3NZX - chains H and Z of the 30 polymer chains in the assembly; structure by X-ray diffraction, 2.70 A resolution.

[Chain H]
Molecule: Proteasome component PUP1
From: Saccharomyces cerevisiae
Notes: EC 3.4.25.1
Reference sequence: P25043 (PSB7_YEAST); the construct lacks a stretch of the UniProt sequence and is renumbered around it, so the offset changes along the chain: -28 to 91 = UniProt 1-120; 93-105 = UniProt 121-133; 106-187 = UniProt 135-216; 189-233 = UniProt 217-261
Chain sequence (261 residues; row label = number of the first residue in the row; note: 2 numbers in that range are skipped by the numbering (no residue carries them; nothing is unmodelled there); numbers below 1 keep their minus sign (Met-28 is residue -28)):
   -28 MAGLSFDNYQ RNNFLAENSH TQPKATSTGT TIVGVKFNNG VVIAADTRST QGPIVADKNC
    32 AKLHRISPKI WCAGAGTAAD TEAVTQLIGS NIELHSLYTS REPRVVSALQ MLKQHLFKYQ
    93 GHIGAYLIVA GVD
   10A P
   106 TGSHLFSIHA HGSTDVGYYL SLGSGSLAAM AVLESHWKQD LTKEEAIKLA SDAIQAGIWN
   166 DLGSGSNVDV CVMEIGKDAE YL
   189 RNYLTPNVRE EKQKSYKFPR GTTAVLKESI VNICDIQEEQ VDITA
Not modelled in the structure: -28 to 0, 224-233
Swiss-Prot annotation at these positions:
  - active site: Thr1 (Nucleophile)

[Chain Z]
Molecule: Proteasome component C5
From: Saccharomyces cerevisiae
Notes: EC 3.4.25.1
Reference sequence: P23724 (PSB1_YEAST); the construct lacks a stretch of the UniProt sequence and is renumbered around it, so the offset changes along the chain: -28 to -1 = UniProt 1-28; 1-70 = UniProt 29-98; 71-106 = UniProt 100-135; 107-144 = UniProt 138-175; 2 more segments
Chain sequence (241 residues; each row starts with the number of its first residue; note: 2 numbers in that range are skipped by the numbering (no residue carries them; nothing is unmodelled there); a row labelled like 10A-10B holds insertion residues (10A, then the next letters in order); numbers below 1 keep their minus sign (Met-28 is residue -28)):
   -28 MATIASEYSS EASNTPIEHQ FNPYGDNG
     1 GTILGIAGED FAVLAGDTRN ITDYSINSRY EPKVFDCGDN IVMSANGFAA DGDALVKRFK
    61 NSVKWYHFDH
   70A N
    71 DKKLSINSAA RNIQHLLYGK RFFPYYVHTI IAGLDE
10A-10B DG
   107 KGAVYSFDPV GSYEREQCRA GGAAASLIMP FLDNQVNF
14A-14F KNQYEP
14H-14I GT
    1I N
14J-14K GK
14M-14Q VKKPL
   14W K
   145 YLSVEEVIKL VRDSFTSATE RHIQVGDGLE ILIVTK
   182 DGVRKEFYEL KRD
Not modelled in the structure: -28 to -10

[How chain H and chain Z interact]
Contacting residue pairs - 58 pairs, chain H then chain Z:
  Arg19(H) - Ile167(Z)
  Arg19(H) - Asp194(Z)  salt bridge
  Pro24(H) - Arg165(Z)
  Pro24(H) - His166(Z)
  Pro24(H) - Ile167(Z)  hydrogen bond (backbone-backbone)
  Ile25(H) - Arg165(Z)
  Val26(H) - Glu164(Z)
  Val26(H) - Arg165(Z)  hydrogen bond (backbone-backbone)
  Val26(H) - Ile167(Z)  hydrophobic
  Ala27(H) - Arg165(Z)  hydrogen bond (backbone-side chain)
  Lys29(H) - Glu164(Z)  salt bridge
  Lys29(H) - Arg165(Z)
  Ile163(H) - Asp194(Z)
  Trp164(H) - Ile26(Z)
  Trp164(H) - Arg29(Z)  hydrogen bond (backbone-side chain)
  Trp164(H) - Arg193(Z)
  Trp164(H) - Asp194(Z)
  Asn165(H) - Tyr24(Z)
  Asp166(H) - Tyr24(Z)
  Asp166(H) - Asp194(Z)
  Leu167(H) - Ile21(Z)  hydrophobic
  Leu167(H) - Asp23(Z)
  Leu167(H) - Tyr24(Z)  hydrogen bond (backbone-backbone)
  Leu167(H) - Ile26(Z)  hydrophobic
  Leu167(H) - Ile167(Z)
  Gly168(H) - Tyr24(Z)
  Ser169(H) - Asp194(Z)
  Gly170(H) - Asp194(Z)
  Ser171(H) - Asp194(Z)  hydrogen bond (backbone-side chain)
  Asn195(H) - Lys192(Z)  hydrogen bond (backbone-side chain)
  Asn195(H) - Asp194(Z)
  Arg197(H) - Thr160(Z)  hydrogen bond
  Arg197(H) - Ser161(Z)  hydrogen bond
  Arg197(H) - Glu164(Z)
  Glu198(H) - Arg156(Z)  salt bridge
  Glu198(H) - Thr160(Z)
  Lys200(H) - Asp157(Z)
  Gln201(H) - Lys153(Z)
  Gln201(H) - Arg156(Z)  hydrogen bond
  Gln201(H) - Asp157(Z)  hydrogen bond (backbone-side chain)
  Lys202(H) - Gln141(Z)
  Lys202(H) - Glu150(Z)
  Lys202(H) - Asp157(Z)  hydrogen bond (backbone-side chain)
  Tyr204(H) - Phe137(Z)  hydrophobic
  Tyr204(H) - Gln141(Z)
  Tyr204(H) - Leu154(Z)
  Tyr204(H) - Asp157(Z)  hydrogen bond
  Phe206(H) - Gln14C(Z)
  Phe206(H) - Asn140(Z)
  Phe206(H) - Gln141(Z)
  Pro207(H) - Pro14F(Z)  hydrophobic
  Arg208(H) - Pro14F(Z)
  Gly209(H) - Pro14F(Z)
  Thr210(H) - Asn14B(Z)
  Thr210(H) - Gln14C(Z)
  Thr210(H) - Tyr14D(Z)  hydrogen bond (backbone-backbone)
  Ala212(H) - Tyr14D(Z)  hydrophobic
  Ala212(H) - Gly14J(Z)
Interface residues without a listed pair, chain H (33 interface residues in all): Thr21, Gly23, Asp28, Val196, Val213
Interface residues without a listed pair, chain Z (33 interface residues in all): Asn1I, Glu14E, Gly14H, Arg19, Ser25, Glu190

[Summary]
Chain H and chain Z each contribute 33 residues to their interface; the contacts include 14 hydrogen bonds and
3 salt bridges. Polar contacts include Arg19(H)-Asp194(Z), Lys29(H)-Glu164(Z) and Glu198(H)-Arg156(Z). UniProt
lists active-site residue Thr1(H) on chain H.
Chain H is Proteasome component PUP1 and chain Z is Proteasome component C5, both from Saccharomyces
cerevisiae; the structure, Crystal structure of the yeast 20S proteasome in complex with ligand 2c, was
determined by X-ray diffraction together with 3NZJ and 3NZW from the same study.
